2X1Z - chain M; structure by X-ray diffraction, 1.80 A resolution.

[Chain M]
Protein: Peridinin-chlorophyll A-binding protein, chloroplastic
From: Amphidinium carterae
UniProtKB: P80484 (PCP1_AMPCA); residues 0-150 here correspond to UniProt positions 57-207 (UniProt number = residue number + 57)
Sequence (151 residues; numbered 0 to 150; the number before each row is that of its first residue; numbering starts at 0):
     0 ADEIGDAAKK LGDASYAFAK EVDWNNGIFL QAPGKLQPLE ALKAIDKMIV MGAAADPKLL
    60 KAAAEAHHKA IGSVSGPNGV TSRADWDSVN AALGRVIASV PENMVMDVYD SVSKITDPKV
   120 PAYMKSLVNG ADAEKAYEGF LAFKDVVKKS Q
Sequence notes: conflict Ser-87 (Asn144 in P80484), Asn-128 (Ser185 in P80484)
Metal / ion sites: Cd2+ site 1: Glu-2, Asp-5; Cd2+ site 2: Asp-5, Asp-22 (together with chloride ion); Cd2+ site 3: Glu-39 (together with chloride ion); Na+ site 1: Asp-55 (together with chloride ion); Na+ site 2: Lys-68, Asp-84; Cd2+ site 4 near Asp-106 (its only coordinating residue here); Cd2+ site 5: Asp-109, Asp-116
Ligand contacts:
  - chlorophyll d (CL7): Leu-10, Ser-14, Phe-17, Trp-23, Leu-41, Ile-44, Ile-48, Leu-59, Ala-62, Ala-63, His-66, Ile-70, Trp-85, Asn-89, Leu-92, Tyr-108, Ala-132, Ala-135, Tyr-136, Phe-139
  - peridinin (PID), molecule 1: Phe-17, Val-21, Trp-23, Asn-25, Gly-26, Phe-28, Leu-29, Ala-31, Pro-32, Leu-35, Pro-37, Ala-40, Leu-41, Ile-44, Ile-114, Pro-120, Ala-121, Met-123, Lys-124, Val-127, Ala-132, Glu-133, Tyr-136
  - peridinin (PID), molecule 2: Trp-23, Asn-24, Leu-41, His-66, Ala-69, Ile-70, Val-73, Gly-78, Val-79, Thr-80, Trp-85, Val-88, Asn-89, Leu-92, Gly-93, Ile-96, Glu-101, Val-104, Phe-139, Phe-142, Lys-143, Val-146, Lys-147, Gln-150
  - peridinin (PID), molecule 3: Ile-27, Phe-28, Gln-30, Ala-31, Pro-32, Gly-33, Ile-44, Met-47, Ile-48, Asp-116, Lys-118, Val-119, Tyr-122, Met-123
  - peridinin (PID), molecule 4: Met-47, Ile-48, Met-50, Gly-51, Leu-59, Lys-60, Ala-63, Ile-96, Val-104, Val-107, Tyr-108, Tyr-136, Phe-139, Leu-140, Lys-143
Curated features (UniProtKB/Swiss-Prot):
  - site: His-66 (Chlorophyll a binding)

[In short]
Ligands of chain M: 4 copies of peridinin and chlorophyll d. Glu-2 and Asp-5 coordinate Cd2+ site 1. The Cd2+
site 2 is built by Asp-5 and Asp-22.
Chain M is Peridinin-chlorophyll A-binding protein, chloroplastic (Amphidinium carterae); the structure,
Structure of Peridinin-Chlorophyll-Protein reconstituted with Chl-d, was determined by X-ray diffraction,
deposited together with 2X21.
